3NRP - chains A and B; structure by X-ray diffraction, 1.60 A resolution.

[Chain A (and B)]
Protein: Periplasmic protein-probably involved in high-affinity Fe2+ transport
Source organism: Escherichia coli
Notes: chain B of this document is another copy of the same molecule, construct and numbering; everything in this record applies to it too
UniProtKB: B3HWD5 (B3HWD5_ECOLX); residues 3-153 here correspond to UniProt positions 25-175 (UniProt number = residue number + 22)
Amino-acid sequence (160 residues; each row starts with the number of its first residue):
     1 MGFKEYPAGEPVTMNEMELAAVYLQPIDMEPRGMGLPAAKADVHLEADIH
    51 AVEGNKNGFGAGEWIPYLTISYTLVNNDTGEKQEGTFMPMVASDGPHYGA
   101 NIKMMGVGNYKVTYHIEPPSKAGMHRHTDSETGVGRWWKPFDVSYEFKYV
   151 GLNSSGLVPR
Not modelled in the structure: 1, 154-160 (chain B: 1, 34, 154-160)
Sequence notes: expression tag (1-2, 154-160)

[How chain A and chain B interact]
Contacting residue pairs (89; chain A residue first):
  G2(A) with E131(B)
  F3(A) with E131(B), hydrogen bond (backbone-side chain); T132(B)
  L24(A) with T132(B)
  Q25(A) with T132(B)
  I27(A) with H127(B); D129(B); T132(B)
  D28(A) with H127(B); T128(B), hydrogen bond (backbone-backbone); D129(B), hydrogen bond (backbone-side chain)
  M29(A) with H125(B); R126(B); T128(B)
  E30(A) with H125(B); R126(B), hydrogen bond (backbone-backbone); T128(B)
  P31(A) with M124(B); H125(B), hydrogen bond (backbone-side chain)
  N57(A) with V91(B)
  G58(A) with A92(B); G95(B)
  W64(A) with P66(B), hydrophobic; Y67(B), hydrophobic; M124(B), hydrophobic
  P66(A) with W64(B), hydrophobic
  Y67(A) with W64(B), hydrophobic; Y67(B), hydrogen bond (side chain-backbone); P89(B); Y98(B)
  M88(A) with H125(B)
  P89(A) with Y67(B); G123(B); M124(B); H125(B), hydrogen bond (backbone-backbone)
  M90(A) with M124(B); H125(B); H127(B)
  V91(A) with N57(B); F59(B), hydrophobic; H125(B), hydrogen bond (backbone-backbone); R126(B); H127(B), hydrogen bond (backbone-backbone)
  A92(A) with G58(B); H127(B); T132(B); V134(B)
  S93(A) with T132(B), hydrogen bond (backbone-backbone); G133(B); V134(B)
  G95(A) with G58(B)
  H97(A) with H127(B), hydrogen bond
  Y98(A) with Y67(B)
  G123(A) with P89(B)
  M124(A) with W64(B), hydrophobic; P89(B); M90(B); P96(B), hydrophobic
  H125(A) with E30(B), hydrogen bond (side chain-backbone); P31(B); M88(B); P89(B), hydrogen bond (backbone-backbone); M90(B); V91(B), hydrogen bond (backbone-backbone)
  R126(A) with D28(B); M29(B); E30(B), hydrogen bond (backbone-backbone); V91(B)
  H127(A) with I27(B); D28(B); H44(B); M90(B); V91(B), hydrogen bond (backbone-backbone); A92(B); H97(B), hydrogen bond
  T128(A) with D28(B), hydrogen bond (backbone-backbone); E30(B)
  D129(A) with I27(B); D28(B), hydrogen bond (side chain-backbone)
  E131(A) with G2(B); F3(B)
  T132(A) with F3(B); L24(B); I27(B); A92(B); S93(B), hydrogen bond (backbone-backbone)
  G133(A) with S93(B)
  V134(A) with A92(B); S93(B)
Other interface residues (no listed pair), chain A (39 interface residues in all): H44, E46, F59, L68, W137
Other interface residues (no listed pair), chain B (42 interface residues in all): Q25, E46, L68, D94, S120, W137

[Overview]
The interface between chain A and chain B involves 39 residues on one side and 42 on the other; the contacts
include 20 hydrogen bonds. Polar contacts include F3(A)-E131(B), D28(A)-D129(B) and P31(A)-H125(B).
Both chains are Periplasmic protein-probably involved in high-affinity Fe2+ transport (Escherichia coli).
Entry 3NRP (Crystal structure of 'as isolated' uropathogenic E. coli strain F11 FetP recombinantly expressed
in the periplasm ...) was determined by X-ray diffraction (same publication as 3NRQ).
